Entry 4AY7 (X-ray diffraction, 1.80 A resolution); this record covers chain A.

Chain A:
Molecule: Methylcobalamin\: coenzyme M methyltransferase
From: Methanosarcina mazei
Notes: EC 2.1.1.247
UniProtKB: Q8PXZ6 (Q8PXZ6_METMA); residue numbers follow UniProt; this construct covers 1-342
Chain sequence (348 residues; numbered -5 to 342; the number before each row is that of its first residue; numbers below 1 keep their minus sign (His-5 is residue -5)):
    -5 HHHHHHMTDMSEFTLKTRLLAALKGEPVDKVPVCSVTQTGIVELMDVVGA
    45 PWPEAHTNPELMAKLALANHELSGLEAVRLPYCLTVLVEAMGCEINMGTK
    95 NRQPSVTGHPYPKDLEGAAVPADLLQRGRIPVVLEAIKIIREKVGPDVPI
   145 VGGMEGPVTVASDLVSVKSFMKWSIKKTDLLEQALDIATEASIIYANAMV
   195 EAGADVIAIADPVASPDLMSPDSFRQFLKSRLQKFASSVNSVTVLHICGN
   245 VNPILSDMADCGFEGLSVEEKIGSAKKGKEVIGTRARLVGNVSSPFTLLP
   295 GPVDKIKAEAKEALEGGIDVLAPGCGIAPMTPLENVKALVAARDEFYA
Not modelled in the structure: -5 to 5
Differences from the reference sequence: expression tag (-5 to 0)
Modified residues: Cys77 (3-sulfinoalanine; CSD)

In short:
Chain A is Methylcobalamin\: coenzyme M methyltransferase (Methanosarcina mazei); the structure,
methyltransferase from Methanosarcina mazei, was determined by X-ray diffraction (same publication as 4AY8).
